PDB entry 2WBJ | X-ray diffraction, 3.00 A resolution | chains C and D of the 4 polymer chains in the assembly

[Chain C]
Protein: Ob TCR
Source organism: Homo sapiens
Amino-acid sequence (219 residues; each row starts with the number of its first residue):
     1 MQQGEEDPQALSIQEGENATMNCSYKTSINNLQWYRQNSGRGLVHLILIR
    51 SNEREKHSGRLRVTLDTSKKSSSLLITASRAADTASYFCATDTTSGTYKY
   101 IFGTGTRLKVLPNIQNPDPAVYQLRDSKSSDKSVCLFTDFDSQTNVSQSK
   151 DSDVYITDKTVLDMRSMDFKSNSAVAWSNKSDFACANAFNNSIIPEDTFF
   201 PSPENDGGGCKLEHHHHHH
Unresolved in the structure: 1-7, 201-219
Disulfides: Cys23-Cys89, Cys135-Cys185

[Chain D]
Protein: Ob TCR
Source organism: Homo sapiens
Amino-acid sequence (279 residues; each row starts with the number of its first residue; note: 1 number in that range is skipped by the numbering (no residue carries it; nothing is unmodelled there); numbers below 1 keep their minus sign (Met-1 is residue -1)):
    -1 M
     1 DFARVHFISALHGSGGGSGGGGGAVVSQHPSWVISKSGTSVKIECRSLDF
    51 QATTMFWYRQFPKQSLMLMATSNEGSKATYEQGVEKDKFLINHASLTLST
   101 LTVTSAHPEDSSFYICSARDLTSGANNEQFFGPGTRLTVTEDLKNVFPPE
   151 VAVFEPSEAEISHTQKATLVCLATGFYPDHVELSWWVNGKEVHSGVSTDP
   201 QPLKEQPALNDSRYSLSSRLRVSATFWQNPRNHFRCQVQFYGLSENDEWT
   251 QDRAKPVTQIVSAEAWGRSRQDRGGGCD
Unresolved in the structure: 270-278
Disulfides: Cys45-Cys116, Cys171-Cys236

[Chain C / chain D interface]
Pairs across the interface (86):
  Gln9(C) with Lys63(D)
  Asn31(C) with Asn127(D)
  Tyr35(C) with Phe131(D)
  Gln37(C) with Gln60(D), hydrogen bond
  Ser39(C) with Pro200(D)
  Gly40(C) with Phe113(D)
  Arg41(C) with Phe113(D); Pro133(D); Glu182(D), salt bridge
  Leu43(C) with Ile115(D), hydrophobic; Phe131(D), hydrophobic
  Phe88(C) with Ser65(D)
  Asp92(C) with Asn127(D), hydrogen bond
  Ser95(C) with Ala3(D)
  Gly96(C) with Ala3(D); Arg4(D), hydrogen bond (backbone-backbone)
  Thr97(C) with Phe2(D); Arg4(D)
  Tyr98(C) with Arg4(D); His6(D); Arg119(D); Asn127(D), hydrogen bond (backbone-side chain); Gln129(D), hydrogen bond (backbone-side chain)
  Lys99(C) with Phe56(D); Glu81(D), salt bridge
  Tyr100(C) with Tyr58(D), hydrogen bond (backbone-side chain); Asn127(D), hydrogen bond (side chain-backbone); Gln129(D)
  Phe102(C) with Tyr58(D), hydrophobic; Leu66(D), hydrophobic; Phe131(D), hydrophobic
  Gly103(C) with Ser65(D), hydrogen bond (backbone-side chain)
  Asp118(C) with His163(D), salt bridge; Thr164(D)
  Tyr122(C) with Ser157(D); Ala159(D); Glu160(D); His163(D); Thr164(D)
  Gln123(C) with Ser157(D), hydrogen bond (backbone-side chain)
  Leu124(C) with Phe154(D); Glu155(D); Pro156(D), hydrophobic; Thr168(D); Val170(D), hydrophobic
  Arg125(C) with Phe154(D); Glu155(D)
  Asp126(C) with Val153(D); Phe154(D)
  Ser127(C) with Glu155(D)
  Lys132(C) with Ala152(D); Phe154(D)
  Val134(C) with Phe154(D), hydrophobic; Val170(D), hydrophobic; Leu172(D), hydrophobic
  Leu136(C) with Thr168(D)
  Asp139(C) with Thr164(D); Arg221(D), salt bridge
  Tyr155(C) with Glu205(D), hydrogen bond (side chain-backbone)
  Thr157(C) with Asp199(D); Leu203(D); Ser217(D)
  Asp158(C) with Arg219(D)
  Thr160(C) with Ser197(D); Asp199(D); Arg219(D), hydrogen bond
  Val161(C) with Ser197(D)
  Leu162(C) with Gly195(D); Ser197(D); Arg219(D); Arg221(D)
  Asp163(C) with Ser194(D); Gly195(D)
  Met164(C) with Arg221(D); Val222(D), hydrophobic
  Arg165(C) with Ser194(D)
  Met167(C) with Lys166(D)
  Phe169(C) with Lys166(D); Arg221(D)
  Ser171(C) with Arg221(D), hydrogen bond
  Ser173(C) with Arg219(D), hydrogen bond
  Val175(C) with Arg219(D)
  Trp177(C) with Leu172(D), hydrophobic; Leu203(D), hydrophobic; Ser215(D)
  Thr198(C) with His163(D), hydrogen bond
Interface residues without a listed pair, chain C (52 interface residues in all): Gln33, Gly42, Arg50, Ser133, Thr138, Ile156, Phe199
Interface residues without a listed pair, chain D (56 interface residues in all): Val5, Trp32, Leu68, Ala125, Asn126, Glu150, Val196, Thr198, Lys204, Ser223, Glu264

[In short]
The interface between chain C and chain D involves 52 residues on one side and 56 on the other, with 14
hydrogen bonds and 4 salt bridges. Polar pairs include Arg41(C)-Glu182(D), Lys99(C)-Glu81(D) and
Asp118(C)-His163(D).
Chain C is Ob TCR and chain D is Ob TCR, both from Homo sapiens; the structure, TCR complex, was determined by
X-ray diffraction.
